2Q8E - chains A and F; structure by X-ray diffraction, 2.05 A resolution.

[Chain A]
Name: JmjC domain-containing histone demethylation protein 3A
From: Homo sapiens
Notes: EC 1.14.11.-; fragment: Jumonji domain
UniProtKB: O75164 (JHD3A_HUMAN); residue numbers follow UniProt; this construct covers 1-350
Chain sequence (352 residues; numbered -1 to 350; the number before each row is that of its first residue; numbers below 1 keep their minus sign (Gly-1 is residue -1)):
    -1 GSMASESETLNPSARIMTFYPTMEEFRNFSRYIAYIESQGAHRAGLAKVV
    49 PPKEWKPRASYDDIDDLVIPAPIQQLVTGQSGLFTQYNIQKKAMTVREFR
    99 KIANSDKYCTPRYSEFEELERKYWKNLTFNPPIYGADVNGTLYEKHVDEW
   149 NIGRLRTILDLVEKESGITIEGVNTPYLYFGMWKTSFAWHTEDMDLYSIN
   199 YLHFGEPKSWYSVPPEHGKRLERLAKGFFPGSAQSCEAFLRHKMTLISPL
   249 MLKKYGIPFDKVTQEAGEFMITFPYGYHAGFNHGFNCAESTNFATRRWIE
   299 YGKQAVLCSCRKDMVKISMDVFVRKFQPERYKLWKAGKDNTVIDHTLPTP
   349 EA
Unresolved in the structure: -1 to 2, 347-350
Construct notes: cloning artifact (-1 to 0)
Curated features (UniProtKB/Swiss-Prot):
  - binding site (2-oxoglutarate): Tyr132, Asn198, Lys206, Lys241
  - binding site (Fe cation): His188, Glu190, His276
  - binding site (Zn(2+)): Cys234, His240, Cys306, Cys308
  - modified residue: Ala2 (N-acetylalanine)
  - mutagenesis: Gly133 (G133A: Abolishes histone demethylase activity; when associated with A-138), Gly138 (G138A: Abolishes histone demethylase activity; when associated with A-138), Gly165 (G165A: Abolishes histone demethylase activity; when associated with A-165), Gly170 (G170A: Abolishes histone demethylase activity; when associated with A-165), His188 (H188A: Abolishes histone demethylase activity without affecting ability to bind H4K20me2), Ser288 to Thr289 (Displays histone demethylase activity for both dimethylated and H3-K9Me3; Abolishes histone demethylase activity)
Bound ions: Ni2+: His188, Glu190, His276 (together with N-oxalylglycine); Zn2+: Cys234, His240, Cys306, Cys308
Small-molecule neighbours: N-oxalylglycine (OGA): Tyr132, Tyr177, Phe185, His188, Glu190, Ser196, Ile197, Asn198, Lys206, Trp208, Thr270, His276, Ser288

[Chain F]
Name: histone 3 peptide
Chain sequence (16 residues; each row starts with the number of its first residue):
    26 RKSAPATGGVKKPHRY
Unresolved in the structure: 26-32, 37-41
Modified residues: Lys36 (n-trimethyllysine; M3L)

[Interface between chain A and chain F]
Residue-residue contacts (19; chain A residue first):
  Ile166(A) - Gly33(F)
  Ile168(A) - Gly33(F)
  Ile168(A) - Gly34(F)
  Glu169(A) - Lys36(F)  hydrogen bond (backbone-backbone)
  Gly170(A) - Lys36(F)
  Val171(A) - Lys36(F)
  Tyr175(A) - Lys36(F)
  Tyr177(A) - Lys36(F)
  Glu190(A) - Lys36(F)
  Asp191(A) - Lys36(F)
  Ser288(A) - Lys36(F)
  Thr289(A) - Lys36(F)
  Asn290(A) - Lys36(F)
  Asp311(A) - Val35(F)
  Met312(A) - Gly33(F)
  Val313(A) - Gly33(F)
  Val313(A) - Val35(F)
  Val313(A) - Lys36(F)
  Lys314(A) - Gly33(F)  hydrogen bond (backbone-backbone)
Also at the interface, not in a pair above, chain A (19 interface residues in all): Asp135, Ser196, Lys241

[Overview]
Chain A and chain F form an interface of 19 and 4 residues respectively; the contacts include 2 hydrogen
bonds. The backbones hydrogen-bond at Glu169(A)-Lys36(F) and Lys314(A)-Gly33(F). Chain A binds
N-oxalylglycine.
Here chain A is JmjC domain-containing histone demethylation protein 3A (Homo sapiens) and chain F is histone
3 peptide. Entry 2Q8E (Specificity and Mechanism of JMJD2A, a Trimethyllysine-Specific Histone Demethylase)
was determined by X-ray diffraction, deposited together with 2Q8C and 2Q8D.
